5KG4 - chains A and T of the 3 polymer chains in the assembly; structure by X-ray diffraction, 1.60 A resolution.

== Chain A ==
Name: DNA polymerase eta
From: Homo sapiens
Notes: EC 2.7.7.7
UniProt: Q9Y253 (POLH_HUMAN); residues 1-432 here = UniProt positions 1-432
Chain sequence (435 residues; row label = number of the first residue in the row; numbers below 1 keep their minus sign (Gly-2 is residue -2)):
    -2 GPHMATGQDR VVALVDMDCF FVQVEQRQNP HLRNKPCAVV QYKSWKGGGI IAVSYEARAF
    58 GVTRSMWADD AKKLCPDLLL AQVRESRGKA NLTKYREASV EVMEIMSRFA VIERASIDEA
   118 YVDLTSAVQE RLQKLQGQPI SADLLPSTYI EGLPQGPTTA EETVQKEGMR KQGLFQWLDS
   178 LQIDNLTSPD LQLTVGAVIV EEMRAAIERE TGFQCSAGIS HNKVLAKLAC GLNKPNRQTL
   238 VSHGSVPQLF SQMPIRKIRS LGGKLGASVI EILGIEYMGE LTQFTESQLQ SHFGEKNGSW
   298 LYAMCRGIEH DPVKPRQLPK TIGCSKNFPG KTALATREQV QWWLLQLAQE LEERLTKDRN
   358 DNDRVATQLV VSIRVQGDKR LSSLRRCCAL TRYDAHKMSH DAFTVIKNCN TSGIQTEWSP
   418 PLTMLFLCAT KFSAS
Not modelled in the structure: 155-159
Construct notes: expression tag (-2 to 0)
Bound ions: Mn2+ site 1: Asp13, Asp115, Glu116 (together with 2'-deoxyadenosine 5'-triphosphate) (shared with 2 residues of chain P); Mn2+ site 2: Asp13, Met14, Asp115 (together with diphosphate) (shared with 1 residue of chain P)
Small-molecule neighbours: diphosphate / 2'-deoxyadenosine 5'-triphosphate: Asp13, Met14, Asp15, Cys16, Phe17, Phe18, Ile48, Ala49, Tyr52, Arg55, Arg61, Ile114, Asp115, Glu116, Lys231
UniProt features mapped onto this chain:
  - binding site (Mg(2+)): Asp13, Met14, Asp115, Glu116
  - binding site (Mn(2+)): Asp13, Met14, Asp115, Glu116
  - binding site (a 2'-deoxyribonucleoside 5'-triphosphate): Arg61
  - natural variant: Val37 (deletion: In XPV), Leu75 (deletion: In XPV), Arg93 (R93P: In XPV), Arg111 (R111H: In XPV), Thr122 (T122P: In XPV), Gly153 (G153D: In a breast cancer sample), Thr191 (T191P: In XPV), Gly263 (G263V: In XPV), Val266 (V266D: In XPV), Gly295 (G295R: In XPV), Arg361 (R361S: In XPV)
  - mutagenesis: Tyr52 (Y52A/F: Reduces DNA polymerase activity; Y52E: Reduces DNA polymerase activity. Increases fidelity of replication and reduces translesion bypass), Arg61 (R61A: Reduces enzymatic activity by two-thirds), Ser62 (S62G: Increased DNA polymerase activity and translesion bypass compared to wild-type), Ala68 (A68S/V: Severe reduction in thymine dimer translesion bypass), Asn324 to Pro326 (Reduces binding to chromatin and to monoubiquitinated PCNA. Abolishes binding to monoubiquitinated PCNA; when associated with 705-E--H-713 Del)
What the authors report for this chain:
  - catalytic residues: Arg61 (proposed by the authors, not directly observed)

== Chain T ==
Molecule: 12-nt DNA strand
Sequence (12 nucleotides; numbered 1 to 12; the number before each row is that of its first residue):
     1 CATTATGACG CT
Small-molecule neighbours: diphosphate / 2'-deoxyadenosine 5'-triphosphate: DT3, DT4, DA5

== Chain A / chain T interface ==
Residue-residue contacts (38; chain A residue first):
  Gln38(A) with DT4(T), hydrogen bond to the base; DA5(T), sugar contact
  Tyr39(A) with DT4(T), phosphate contact; DA5(T), hydrogen bond to the phosphate
  Trp42(A) with DA2(T), stacking on the base
  Arg61(A) with DT3(T), hydrogen bond to the base
  Ser62(A) with DT3(T), base contact
  Trp64(A) with DA2(T), phosphate contact; DT3(T), sugar contact
  Lys86(A) with DT6(T), salt bridge to the phosphate
  Leu89(A) with DA5(T), phosphate contact; DT6(T), phosphate contact
  Arg93(A) with DT6(T), salt bridge to the phosphate; DG7(T), salt bridge to the phosphate
  Lys311(A) with DC9(T), salt bridge to the phosphate
  Arg313(A) with DA8(T), salt bridge to the phosphate; DC9(T), salt bridge to the phosphate
  Pro316(A) with DA8(T), phosphate contact
  Lys317(A) with DA8(T), hydrogen bond to the phosphate; DC9(T), salt bridge to the phosphate
  Thr318(A) with DG7(T), sugar contact; DA8(T), hydrogen bond to the phosphate
  Ile319(A) with DG7(T), phosphate contact
  Gly320(A) with DT6(T), sugar contact; DG7(T), hydrogen bond to the phosphate
  Cys321(A) with DT6(T), phosphate contact
  Ser322(A) with DA5(T), sugar contact; DT6(T), hydrogen bond to the phosphate
  Lys323(A) with DA5(T), salt bridge to the phosphate
  Asn324(A) with DT4(T), sugar contact; DA5(T), hydrogen bond to the phosphate
  Pro326(A) with DC1(T), phosphate contact; DA2(T), base contact
  Gly327(A) with DC1(T), hydrogen bond to the phosphate; DA2(T), phosphate contact
  Thr329(A) with DA2(T), base contact
  Arg351(A) with DT6(T), salt bridge to the phosphate; DG7(T), salt bridge to the phosphate
Also at the interface, not in a pair above, chain A (31 interface residues in all): Gly46, Ile47, Ile48, Ala87, Arg111, Lys293, Glu347
Also at the interface, not in a pair above, chain T (10 interface residues in all): DG10

== In short ==
The interface between chain A and chain T involves 31 residues on one side and 10 on the other, with 9
hydrogen bonds, 10 salt bridges and 1 aromatic stacking contact. Polar pairs include Gln38(A)-DT4(T),
Arg61(A)-DT3(T) and Tyr39(A)-DA5(T). Diphosphate / 2'-deoxyadenosine 5'-triphosphate is bound between chain A
and chain T. The paper reports the catalytic residue Arg61(A).
Here chain A is DNA polymerase eta (Homo sapiens) and chain T is a 12-nt DNA strand. Entry 5KG4 (Human DNA
polymerase eta-DNA ternary complex: reaction first with 1 mM Mn2+ for 1800s then with ...) was determined by
X-ray diffraction (same publication as 5KFA, 5KFB, 5KFC, 5KFD, 5KFE, 5KFF and 28 further entries).
